PDB entry 8G1S | electron microscopy, 3.70 A resolution | chains J and R of the 8 polymer chains in the assembly

# Chain J
Molecule: DNA-directed RNA polymerase subunit beta'
Organism: Escherichia coli
UniProt: A7ZUK2 (RPOC_ECO24); residue numbers follow UniProt; this construct covers 1-1373
Amino-acid sequence (1373 residues; each row starts with the number of its first residue):
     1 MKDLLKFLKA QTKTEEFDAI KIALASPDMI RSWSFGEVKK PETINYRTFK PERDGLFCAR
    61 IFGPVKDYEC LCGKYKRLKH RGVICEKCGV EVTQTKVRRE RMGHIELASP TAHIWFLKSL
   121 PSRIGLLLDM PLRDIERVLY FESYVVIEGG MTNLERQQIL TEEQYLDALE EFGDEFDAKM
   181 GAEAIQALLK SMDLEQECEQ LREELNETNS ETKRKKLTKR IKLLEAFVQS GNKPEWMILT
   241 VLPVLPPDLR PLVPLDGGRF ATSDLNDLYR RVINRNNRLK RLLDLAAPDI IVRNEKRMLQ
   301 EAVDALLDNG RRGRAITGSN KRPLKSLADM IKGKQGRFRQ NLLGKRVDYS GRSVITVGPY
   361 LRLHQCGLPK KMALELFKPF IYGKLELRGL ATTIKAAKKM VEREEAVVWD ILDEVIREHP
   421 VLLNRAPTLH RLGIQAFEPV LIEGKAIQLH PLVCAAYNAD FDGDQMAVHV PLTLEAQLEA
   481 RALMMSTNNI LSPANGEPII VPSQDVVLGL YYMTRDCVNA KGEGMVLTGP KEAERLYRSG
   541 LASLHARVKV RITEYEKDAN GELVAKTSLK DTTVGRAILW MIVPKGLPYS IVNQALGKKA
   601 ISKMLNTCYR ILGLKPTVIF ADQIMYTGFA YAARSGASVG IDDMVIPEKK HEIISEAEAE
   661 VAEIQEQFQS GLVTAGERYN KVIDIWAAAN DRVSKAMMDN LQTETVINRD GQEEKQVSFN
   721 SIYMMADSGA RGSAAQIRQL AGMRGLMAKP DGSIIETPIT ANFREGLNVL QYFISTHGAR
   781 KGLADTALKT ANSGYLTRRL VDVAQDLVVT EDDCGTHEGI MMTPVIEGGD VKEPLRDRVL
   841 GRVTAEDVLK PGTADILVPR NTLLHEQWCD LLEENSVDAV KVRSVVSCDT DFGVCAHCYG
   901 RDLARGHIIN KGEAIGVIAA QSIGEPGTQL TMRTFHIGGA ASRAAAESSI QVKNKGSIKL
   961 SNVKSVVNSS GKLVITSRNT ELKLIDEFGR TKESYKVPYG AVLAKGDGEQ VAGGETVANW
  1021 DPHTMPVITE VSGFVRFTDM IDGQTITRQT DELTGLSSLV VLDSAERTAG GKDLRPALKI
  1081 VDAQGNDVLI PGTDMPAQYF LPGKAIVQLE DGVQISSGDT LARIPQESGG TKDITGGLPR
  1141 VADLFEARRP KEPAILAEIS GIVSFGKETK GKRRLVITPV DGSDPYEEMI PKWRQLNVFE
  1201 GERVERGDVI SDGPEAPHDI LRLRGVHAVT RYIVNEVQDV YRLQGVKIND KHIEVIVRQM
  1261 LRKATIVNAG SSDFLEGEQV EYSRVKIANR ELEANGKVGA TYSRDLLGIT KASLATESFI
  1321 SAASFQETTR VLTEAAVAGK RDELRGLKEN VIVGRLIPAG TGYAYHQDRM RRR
Disordered / not traced: 1-15, 934-947, 1127-1133
Swiss-Prot annotation at these positions:
  - binding site (Zn(2+)): Cys70, Cys72, Cys85, Cys88, Cys814, Cys888, Cys895, Cys898
  - binding site (Mg(2+)): Asp460, Asp462, Asp464
  - modified residue: Lys972 (N6-acetyllysine)
Bound ions: Mg2+: Asp462, Asp464 (shared with A47(R) of chain R)

# Chain R
Molecule: 47-nt RNA strand
Organism: Bacillus subtilis
Sequence (47 nucleotides; row label = number of the first residue in the row):
     1 GCAGAGGUUC UAGCUACACC CUCUAUAAAA AACUAAGGAC CACACGA
Bound ions: Mg2+: A47 (shared with Asp462(J), Asp464(J) of chain J)

# Interface between chain J and chain R
Residue-residue contacts - 23 pairs, chain J then chain R:
  Arg77(J) - A5(R)  salt bridge to the phosphate
  Leu78(J) - A3(R)  sugar contact
  Leu78(J) - G4(R)  phosphate contact
  Leu78(J) - A16(R)  phosphate contact
  Lys79(J) - A3(R)  sugar contact
  Lys79(J) - G4(R)  hydrogen bond to the sugar
  Lys79(J) - A25(R)  base contact
  Val253(J) - G38(R)  sugar contact
  Val253(J) - A39(R)  sugar contact
  Arg322(J) - C41(R)  sugar contact
  Lys325(J) - C40(R)  phosphate contact
  Lys325(J) - C41(R)  salt bridge to the phosphate
  Gln335(J) - C40(R)  phosphate contact
  Gln335(J) - C41(R)  phosphate contact
  Ile394(J) - A18(R)  sugar contact
  Lys395(J) - C19(R)  base contact
  Lys395(J) - C33(R)  hydrogen bond to the sugar
  Lys395(J) - U34(R)  sugar contact
  Lys399(J) - U34(R)  salt bridge to the phosphate
  Arg425(J) - A47(R)  hydrogen bond to the sugar
  Asp460(J) - A47(R)  sugar contact
  Asp462(J) - A47(R)  phosphate contact
  Asp464(J) - A47(R)  hydrogen bond to the sugar
Also at the interface, not in a pair above, chain J (20 interface residues in all): Gln94, Asp264, Thr392, Thr393, Pro427, Gly463
Also at the interface, not in a pair above, chain R (18 interface residues in all): G13, C17, A32, G46

# Summary
Chain J and chain R form an interface of 20 and 18 residues respectively; the contacts include 4 hydrogen
bonds and 3 salt bridges. Among the polar pairs are Lys79(J)-G4(R), Lys395(J)-C33(R) and Arg425(J)-A47(R).
From UniProt: 8 Zn2+-binding residues and 3 Mg2+-binding residues on chain J.
Chain J is DNA-directed RNA polymerase subunit beta' (Escherichia coli) and chain R is a 47-nt RNA strand
(Bacillus subtilis); the structure, Cryo-EM structure of 3DVA component 1 of Escherichia coli que-PEC (paused
elongation complex) RNA Polymerase minus ..., was determined by electron microscopy together with 8F3C, 8G00,
8G2W, 8G4W, 8G7E and 8G8Z from the same study.
